PDB entry 3IZG | electron microscopy, 10.90 A resolution (very low resolution: no residue pairs are listed; an interface is given only as per-side residue counts) | chains E and F of the 7 polymer chains in the assembly

Chain E (and F):
Name: Major capsid protein 10A
From: Enterobacteria phage T7
Notes: chain F of this document is another copy of the same molecule, construct and numbering; everything in this record applies to it too
Reference sequence: P19726 (VC10A_BPT7); residues 1-345 here = UniProt positions 1-345
Amino-acid sequence (345 residues; each row starts with the number of its first residue):
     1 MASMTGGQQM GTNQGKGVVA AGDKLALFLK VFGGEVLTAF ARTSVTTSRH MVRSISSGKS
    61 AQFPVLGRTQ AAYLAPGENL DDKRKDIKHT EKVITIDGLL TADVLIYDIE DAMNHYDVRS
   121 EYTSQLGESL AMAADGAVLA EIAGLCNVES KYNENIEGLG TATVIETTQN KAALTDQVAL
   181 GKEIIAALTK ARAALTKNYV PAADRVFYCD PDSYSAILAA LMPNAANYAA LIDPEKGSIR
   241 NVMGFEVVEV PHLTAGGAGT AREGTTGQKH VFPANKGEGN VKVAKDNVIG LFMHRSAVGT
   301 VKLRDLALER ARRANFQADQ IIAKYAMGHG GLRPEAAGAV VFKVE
Disordered / not traced: 1-99
UniProt features mapped onto this chain:
  - region (Intercapsomeric interactions): Gly-11 to Leu-25, Tyr-152 to Ile-156
Reported in the primary citation:
  - self-association interface (contacts with another copy of this molecule): Ile-321 to Gly-328

How chain E and chain F interact:
At this resolution (11 A) residue pairs are not listed: 28 residues of chain E and 29 of chain F lie at the interface.

In short:
28 residues of chain E and 29 residues of chain F are in contact. The paper reports a self-association
interface involving Ile-321(E).
Both chains are Major capsid protein 10A (Enterobacteria phage T7). Entry 3IZG (Bacteriophage T7 prohead shell
EM-derived atomic model) was determined by electron microscopy (same publication as 2XVR).
